8KDR - chains L and A of the 3 polymer chains in the assembly; structure by electron microscopy, 3.40 A resolution.

# Chain L
Protein: PW5-535 light chain
From: Homo sapiens
Sequence (215 residues; row label = number of the first residue in the row):
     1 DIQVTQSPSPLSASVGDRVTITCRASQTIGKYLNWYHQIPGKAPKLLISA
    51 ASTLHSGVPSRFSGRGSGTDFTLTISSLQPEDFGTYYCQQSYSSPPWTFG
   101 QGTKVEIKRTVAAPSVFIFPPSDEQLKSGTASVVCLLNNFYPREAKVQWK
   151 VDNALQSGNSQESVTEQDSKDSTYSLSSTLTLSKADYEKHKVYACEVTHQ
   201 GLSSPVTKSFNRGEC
Disordered / not traced: 213-215
Disulfide bonds: Cys23-Cys88, Cys135-Cys195

# Chain A
Protein: Spike glycoprotein
From: Severe acute respiratory syndrome coronavirus 2
UniProt: P0DTC2 (SPIKE_SARS2); aligned to UniProt positions 14-1204 over residues 18-1208 (the alignment contains insertions or deletions, so no single offset holds)
Sequence (1295 residues; numbered -6 to 1288; the number before each row is that of its first residue; numbers below 1 keep their minus sign (Met-6 is residue -6)):
    -6 MPMGSLQPLATLYLLGMLVASVLAQCVNLITRTQSYTNSFTRGVYYPDKV
    44 FRSSVLHSTQDLFLPFFSNVTWFHAIHVSGTNGTKRFDNPVLPFNDGVYF
    94 ASTEKSNIIRGWIFGTTLDSKTQSLLIVNNATNVVIKVCEFQFCNDPFLD
   144 VYQKNNKSWMESEFRVYSSANNCTFEYVSQPFLMDLEGKEGNFKNLREFV
   194 FKNIDGYFKIYSKHTPINLERDLPQGFSALEPLVDLPIGINITRFQTLLA
   244 LHRSYLTPGDSSSGWTAGAAAYYVGYLQPRTFLLKYNENGTITDAVDCAL
   294 DPLSETKCTLKSFTVEKGIYQTSNFRVQPTESIVRFPNITNLCPFHEVFN
   344 ATTFASVYAWNRKRISNCVADYSVIYNFAPFFAFKCYGVSPTKLNDLCFT
   394 NVYADSFVIRGNEVSQIAPGQTGNIADYNYKLPDDFTGCVIAWNSNKLDS
   444 KPSGNYNYLYRLFRKSKLKPFERDISTEIYQAGNKPCNGVAGSNCYSPLQ
   494 SYGFRPTYGVGHQPYRVVVLSFELLHAPATVCGPKKSTNLVKNKCVNFNF
   544 NGLTGTGVLTESNKKFLPFQQFGRDIADTTDAVRDPQTLEILDITPCSFG
   594 GVSVITPGTNTSNQVAVLYQGVNCTEVPVAIHADQLTPTWRVYSTGSNVF
   644 QTRAGCLIGAEYVNNSYECDIPIGAGICASYQTQTKSHGSASSVASQSII
   694 AYTMSLGAENSVAYSNNSIAIPTNFTISVTTEILPVSMTKTSVDCTMYIC
   744 GDSTECSNLLLQYGSFCTQLKRALTGIAVEQDKNTQEVFAQVKQIYKTPP
   794 IKYFGGFNFSQILPDPSKPSKRSPIEDLLFNKVTLADAGFIKQYGDCLGD
   844 IAARDLICAQKFNGLTVLPPLLTDEMIAQYTSALLAGTITSGWTFGAGPA
   894 LQIPFPMQMAYRFNGIGVTQNVLYENQKLIANQFNSAIGKIQDSLSSTPS
   944 ALGKLQDVVNHNAQALNTLVKQLSSKFGAISSVLNDILSRLDPPEAEVQI
   994 DRLITGRLQSLQTYVTQQLIRAAEIRASANLAATKMSECVLGQSKRVDFC
  1044 GKGYHLMSFPQSAPHGVVFLHVTYVPAQEKNFTTAPAICHDGKAHFPREG
  1094 VFVSNGTHWFVTQRNFYEPQIITTDNTFVSGNCDVVIGIVNNTVYDPLQP
  1144 ELDSFKEELDKYFKNHTSPDVDLGDISGINASVVNIQKEIDRLNEVAKNL
  1194 NESLIDLQELGKYEQGSGYIPEAPRDGQAYVRKDGEWVFLSTFLSGLEVL
  1244 FQGPGGWSHPQFEKGGGSGGGSGGSAWSHPQFEKGGSHHHHHHHH
Disordered / not traced: -6 to 315, 592-1288
Sequence notes: initiating methionine (-6); expression tag (-5 to 17, 1209-1288); variant Ile23 (Thr19 in P0DTC2), Ser28 (Ala27 in P0DTC2), Asp143 (Gly142 in P0DTC2), Gln146 (His in P0DTC2), Glu183 (Gln in P0DTC2), Glu213 (Val in P0DTC2), His339 (Gly in P0DTC2), Thr346 (Arg in P0DTC2), Ile368 (Leu in P0DTC2), Phe371 (Ser in P0DTC2), Pro373 (Ser in P0DTC2), Phe375 (Ser in P0DTC2), Ala376 (Thr in P0DTC2), Asn405 (Asp in P0DTC2), Ser408 (Arg in P0DTC2), Asn417 (Lys in P0DTC2), Lys440 (Asn in P0DTC2), Pro445 (Val in P0DTC2), Ser446 (Gly in P0DTC2), Lys460 (Asn in P0DTC2), Asn477 (Ser in P0DTC2), Lys478 (Thr in P0DTC2), Ala484 (Glu in P0DTC2), Ser486 (Phe in P0DTC2), Ser490 (Phe in P0DTC2), Arg498 (Gln in P0DTC2), Tyr501 (Asn in P0DTC2), His505 (Tyr in P0DTC2), Gly614 (Asp in P0DTC2), Tyr655 (His in P0DTC2), Lys679 (Asn in P0DTC2), His681 (Pro in P0DTC2), Lys764 (Asn in P0DTC2), Tyr796 (Asp in P0DTC2), His954 (Gln in P0DTC2), Lys969 (Asn in P0DTC2); engineered mutation Gly682 (Arg in P0DTC2), Ser683 (Arg in P0DTC2), Ser685 (Arg in P0DTC2), Pro817 (Phe in P0DTC2), Pro892 (Ala in P0DTC2), Pro899 (Ala in P0DTC2), Pro942 (Ala in P0DTC2), Pro986 (Lys in P0DTC2), Pro987 (Val in P0DTC2)
Disulfide bonds: Cys336-Cys361, Cys379-Cys432, Cys391-Cys525, Cys480-Cys488, Cys538-Cys590
Swiss-Prot annotation at these positions:
  - glycosylation (N-linked (GlcNAc...) asparagine): Asn21 (complex), Asn126 (hybrid)

# How chain L and chain A interact
Contacting residue pairs - 16 pairs, chain L then chain A:
  Gln27(L) with Pro412(A), hydrogen bond (side chain-backbone)
  Thr28(L) with Asp427(A)
  Tyr32(L) with Gly381(A)
  Tyr92(L) with Tyr380(A); Gly381(A); Pro412(A); Phe429(A), hydrogen bond (side chain-backbone)
  Ser93(L) with Cys379(A)
  Ser94(L) with Cys379(A), hydrogen bond (side chain-backbone); Val382(A), hydrogen bond (side chain-backbone); Pro384(A)
  Pro95(L) with Phe377(A); Lys378(A); Cys379(A); Pro384(A)
  Trp97(L) with Pro384(A)
Other interface residues (no listed pair), chain L (9 interface residues in all): Pro96
Other interface residues (no listed pair), chain A (14 interface residues in all): Ser383, Gly413, Gln414, Asp428
From the paper, about this interface:
  - epitope / paratope residues, chain L: Pro95(L), Pro96(L), Trp97(L)
  - epitope / paratope residues, chain A: Cys379(A), Val382(A), Pro412(A), Asp427(A), Phe429(A)

# Overview
9 residues of chain L and 14 residues of chain A are in contact, with 4 hydrogen bonds. Among the polar pairs
are Gln27(L)-Pro412(A), Tyr92(L)-Phe429(A) and Ser94(L)-Cys379(A). The paper reports epitope/paratope residues
Pro95(L), Pro96(L) and Cys379(A) among others.
Here chain L is PW5-535 light chain (Homo sapiens) and chain A is Spike glycoprotein (Severe acute respiratory
syndrome coronavirus 2). Entry 8KDR (The local refined map of SARS-CoV-2 XBB Variant Spike protein complexed
with antibody PW5-535) was determined by electron microscopy together with 8KDS, 8KEK and 8KER from the same
study.
